Entry 9J1M (electron microscopy, 2.33 A resolution); this record covers chains A and N of the 52 polymer chains in the assembly.

[Chain A]
Molecule: 23S rRNA
Organism: Mycobacterium tuberculosis variant bovis BCG str. Pasteur 1173P2
Sequence (3138 nucleotides; row label = number of the first residue in the row):
     1 UUGUAAGUGUCUAAGGGCGCAUGGUGGAUGCCUUGGCAUCGAGAGCCGAU
    51 GAAGGACGUGGGAGGCUGCGAUAUGCCUCGGGGAGCUGUCAACCGAGCGU
   101 GGAUCCGAGGAUUUCCGAAUGGGGAAACCCAGCACGAGUGAUGUCGUGCU
   151 ACCCGCAUCUGAAUAUAUAGGGUGCGGGAGGGAACGCGGGGAAGUGAAAC
   201 AUCUCAGUACCCGUAGGAGGAGAAAACAAUUGUGAUUCCGCAAGUAGUGG
   251 CGAGCGAACGCGGAACAGGCUAAACCGCACGCAUGGGUAACCGGGUAGGG
   301 GUUGUGUGUGCGGGGUUGUGGGAGGAUAUGUCUCAGCGCUACCCGGCUGA
   351 GAGGCAGUCAGAAAGUGUCGUGGUUAGCGGAAGUGGCCUGGGAUGGUCUG
   401 CCGUAGACGGUGAGAGCCCGGUACGCGAAAACCCGGCACCUGCCUAGUAU
   451 CAAUUCCCGAGUAGCAGCGGGCCCGUGGAAUCCGCUGUGAAUCCGCCGGG
   501 ACCACCCGGUAAGCCUAAAUACUCCUCGAUGACCGAUAGCGGAUUAGUAC
   551 CGUGAGGGAAUGGUGAAAAGUACCCCGGGAGGGGAGUGAAAGAGUACCUG
   601 AAACCGUGUGCCUACAAUCCGUCAGAGCCUCCUUUUCCUCUCCGGAGGAG
   651 GGUGGUGAUGGCGUGCCUUUUGAAGAAUGAGCCUGCGAGUCAGGGACAUG
   701 UCGCAAGGUUAACCCGUGUGGGGUAGCCGCAGCGAAAGCGAGUCUGAAUA
   751 GGGCGACCCACACGCGCAUACGCGCGUGUGAAUAGUGGCGUGUUCUGGAC
   801 CCGAAGCGGAGUGAUCUACCCAUGGCCAGGGUGAAGCGCGGGUAAGACCG
   851 CGUGGAGGCCCGAACCCACUUAGGUUGAAGACUGAGGGGAUGAGCUGUGG
   901 GUAGGGGUGAAAGGCCAAUCAAACUCCGUGAUAGCUGGUUCUCCCCGAAA
   951 UGCAUUUAGGUGCAGCGUUGCGUGGUUCACCGCGGAGGUAGAGCUACUGG
  1001 AUGGCCGAUGGGCCCUACUAGGUUACUGACGUCAGCCAAACUCCGAAUGC
  1051 CGUGGUGUAAAGCGUGGCAGUGAGACGGCGGGGGAUAAGCUCCGUACGUC
  1101 GAAAGGGAAACAGCCCAGAUCGCCGGCUAAGGCCCCCAAGCGUGUGCUAA
  1151 GUGGGAAAGGAUGUGCAGUCGCAAAGACAACCAGGAGGUUGGCUUAGAAG
  1201 CAGCCACCCUUGAAAGAGUGCGUAAUAGCUCACUGGUCAAGUGAUUGUGC
  1251 GCCGAUAAUGUAGCGGGGCUCAAGCACACCGCCGAAGCCGCGGCACAUCC
  1301 ACCUUGUGGUGGGUGUGGGUAGGGGAGCGUCCCUCAUUCAGCGAAGCCAC
  1351 CGGGUGACCGGUGGUGGAGGGUGGGGGAGUGAGAAUGCAGGCAUGAGUAG
  1401 CGACAAGGCAAGUGAGAACCUUGCCCGCCGAAAGACCAAGGGUUCCUGGG
  1451 CCAGGCCAGUCCGCCCAGGGUGAGUCGGGACCUAAGGCGAGGCCGACAGG
  1501 CGUAGUCGAUGGACAACGGGUUGAUAUUCCCGUACCCGUGUGUGGGCGCC
  1551 CGUGACGAAUCAGCGGUACUAACCACCCAAAACCGGAUCGAUCACUCCCC
  1601 UUCGGGGGUGUGGAGUUCUGGGGCUGCGUGGGAACUUCGCUGGUAGUAGU
  1651 CAAGCGAAGGGGUGACGCAGGAAGGUAGCCGUACCAGUCAGUGGUAACAC
  1701 UGGGGCAAGCCGGUAGGGAGAGCGAUAGGCAAAUCCGUCGCUCACUAAUC
  1751 CUGAGAGGUGACGCAUAGCCGGUUGAGGCGAAUUCGGUGAUCCUCUGCUG
  1801 CCAAGAAAAGCCUCUAGCGAGCACACACACGGCCCGUACCCCAAACCGAC
  1851 ACAGGUGGUCAGGUAGAGCAUACCAAGGCGUACGAGAUAACUAUGGUUAA
  1901 GGAACUCGGCAAAAUGCCCCCGUAACUUCGGGAGAAGGGGGACCGGAAUA
  1951 UCGUGAACACCCUUGCGGUGGGAGCGGGAUCCGGUCGCAGAAACCAGUGA
  2001 GGAGCGACUGUUUACUAAAAACACAGGUCCGUGCGAAGUCGCAAGACGAU
  2051 GUAUACGGACUGACGCCUGCCCGGUGCUGGAAGGUUAAGAGGACCCGUUA
  2101 ACCCGCAAGGGUGAAGCGGAGAAUUUAAGCCCCAGUAAACGGCGGUGGUA
  2151 ACUAUAACCAUCCUAAGGUAGCGAAAUUCCUUGUCGGGUAAGUUCCGACC
  2201 UGCACGAAUGGCGUAACGACUUCUCAACUGUCUCAACCAUAGACUCGGCG
  2251 AAAUUGCACUACGAGUAAAGAUGCUCGUUACGCGCGGCAGGACGAAAAGA
  2301 CCCCGGGACCUUCACUACAACUUGGUAUUGAUGUUCGGUACGGUUUGUGU
  2351 AGGAUAGGUGGGAGACUGUGAAACCUCGACGCCAGUUGGGGCGGAGUCGU
  2401 UGUUGAAAUACCACUCUGAUCGUAUUGGGCAUCUAACCUCGAACCCUGAA
  2451 UCGGGUUUAGGGACAGUGCCUGGCGGGUAGUUUAACUGGGGCGGUUGCCU
  2501 CCUAAAAUGUAACGGAGGCGCCCAAAGGUUCCCUCAACCUGGACGGCAAU
  2551 CAGGUGGCGAGUGUAAAUGCACAAGGGAGCUUGACUGCGAGACUUACAAG
  2601 UCAAGCAGGGACGAAAGUCGGGAUUAGUGAUCCGGCACCCCCGAGUGGAA
  2651 GGGGUGUCGCUCAACGGAUAAAAGGUACCCCGGGGAUAACAGGCUGAUCU
  2701 UCCCCAAGAGUCCAUAUCGACGGGAUGGUUUGGCACCUCGAUGUCGGCUC
  2751 GUCGCAUCCUGGGGCUGGAGCAGGUCCCAAGGGUUGGGCUGUUCGCCCAU
  2801 UAAAGCGGCACGCGAGCUGGGUUUAGAACGUCGUGAGACAGUUCGGUCUC
  2851 UAUCCGCCGCGCGCGUCAGAAACUUGAGGAAACCUGUCCCUAGUACGAGA
  2901 GGACCGGGACGGACGAACCUCUGGUGCACCAGUUGUCCCGCCAGGGGCAC
  2951 CGCUGGAUAGCCACGUUCGGUCAGGAUAACCGCUGAAAGCAUCUAAGCGG
  3001 GAAACCUUCUCCAAGAUCAGGUUUCUCACCCACUUGGUGGGAUAAGGCCC
  3051 CCCGCAGAACACGGGUUCAAUAGGUCAGACCUGGAAGCUCAGUAAUGGGU
  3101 GUAGGGAACUGGUGCUAACCGGCCGAAAACUUACAACA
Not modelled in the structure: 1-4, 634-649, 1013-1022, 1549-1652, 2335-2428, 3133-3138
Modified / non-standard residues: 5MU (5-methyluridine 5'-monophosphate) at position 2177; OMG (o2'-methylguanosine-5'-monophosphate) at position 2489; OMG (o2'-methylguanosine-5'-monophosphate) at position 2791
Metal / ion sites: Mg2+ site 1: C31, G1370; Mg2+ site 2: C46, G217; Mg2+ site 3: G60, G65, U89; Mg2+ site 4 near U72 (its only coordinating residue here); Mg2+ site 5 near U120 (its only coordinating residue here); Mg2+ site 6: U120, G124; Mg2+ site 7: A162, U166; Mg2+ site 8: G194, U2481; Mg2+ site 9: G194, U195; Mg2+ site 10: A199, C200; Mg2+ site 11 near G220 (its only coordinating residue here); Mg2+ site 12 near C251 (its only coordinating residue here); 177 more Mg2+ sites not listed
Ligand contacts: KU-13, chemically modified azithromycin (A1L32; (2R,3R,4R,5R,8R,10R,11R,12S,13S,14R)-11-[(2S,3R,4S,6R)-4-(dimethylamino)-6-methyl-3-oxidanyl-oxan-2-yl]oxy-2-ethyl-4-[(2R,3R,4R,5S,6R)-6-(hydroxymethyl)-3,4-bis(oxidanyl)-5-[[4-(4-pyridin-4-yl-1,2,3-triazol-1-yl)phenyl]methoxy]oxan-2-yl]oxy-13-[(2R,4R,5S,6S)-4-methoxy-4,6-dimethyl-5-oxidanyl-oxan-2-yl]oxy-3,5,6,8,10,12,14-heptamethyl-3,10-bis(oxidanyl)-1-oxa-6-azacyclopentadecan-15-one): U875, A881, U2016, A2296, A2297, A2300, A2741, G2743, U2822, U2824, G2846, U2847, C2848, U2849

[Chain N]
Protein: Large ribosomal subunit protein bL17
Organism: Mycobacterium tuberculosis variant bovis BCG str. Pasteur 1173P2
Reference sequence: A1KPE2 (RL17_MYCBP); numbering as in UniProt (aligned over 1-180)
Sequence (180 residues; each row starts with the number of its first residue):
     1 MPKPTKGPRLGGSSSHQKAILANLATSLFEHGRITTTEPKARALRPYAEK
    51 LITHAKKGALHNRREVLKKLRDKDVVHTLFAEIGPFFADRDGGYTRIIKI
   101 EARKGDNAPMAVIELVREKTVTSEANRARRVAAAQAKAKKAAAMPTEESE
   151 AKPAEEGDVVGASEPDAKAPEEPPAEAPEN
Not modelled in the structure: 1, 118-180

[Interface between chain A and chain N]
Pairs across the interface (124; chain A residue first):
  A1406(A) - His16(N)  stacking on the base
  A1406(A) - Ala19(N)  base contact
  G1407(A) - His16(N)  hydrogen bond to the sugar
  G1407(A) - Ile20(N)  sugar contact
  G1407(A) - Asn23(N)  base contact
  G1408(A) - Leu24(N)  sugar contact
  C1409(A) - Leu24(N)  sugar contact
  C1409(A) - Ser27(N)  sugar contact
  C1409(A) - His31(N)  sugar contact
  C1409(A) - Ile34(N)  phosphate contact
  C1409(A) - Thr35(N)  phosphate contact
  C1409(A) - Thr36(N)  hydrogen bond to the phosphate
  A1410(A) - His31(N)  sugar contact
  A1410(A) - Ile34(N)  phosphate contact
  A1410(A) - Thr35(N)  hydrogen bond to the phosphate
  G1416(A) - Lys104(N)  hydrogen bond to the sugar
  A1418(A) - Arg103(N)  hydrogen bond to the sugar
  A1418(A) - Lys104(N)  phosphate contact
  A1418(A) - Gly105(N)  hydrogen bond to the base
  A1418(A) - Asp106(N)  hydrogen bond to the base
  C1419(A) - Gly105(N)  base contact
  C1425(A) - Asn23(N)  hydrogen bond to the sugar
  C1426(A) - Ala19(N)  sugar contact
  C1426(A) - Asn23(N)  hydrogen bond to the sugar
  C1426(A) - Arg71(N)  salt bridge to the phosphate
  G1427(A) - Arg71(N)  salt bridge to the phosphate
  G1691(A) - His77(N)  base contact
  U1692(A) - Leu60(N)  base contact
  U1692(A) - Arg63(N)  sugar contact
  U1692(A) - Arg64(N)  hydrogen bond to the base
  U1692(A) - Leu67(N)  base contact
  U1692(A) - Lys73(N)  hydrogen bond to the base
  G1693(A) - Arg64(N)  hydrogen bond to the base
  G1884(A) - Asp106(N)  hydrogen bond to the sugar
  A1885(A) - Thr37(N)  phosphate contact
  A1885(A) - Lys40(N)  phosphate contact
  A1885(A) - Arg103(N)  sugar contact
  A1885(A) - Asp106(N)  sugar contact
  A1885(A) - Ala108(N)  sugar contact
  A1885(A) - Pro109(N)  sugar contact
  G1886(A) - Leu10(N)  phosphate contact
  G1886(A) - Thr37(N)  hydrogen bond to the phosphate
  G1886(A) - Pro39(N)  phosphate contact
  G1886(A) - Lys40(N)  salt bridge to the phosphate
  A1887(A) - Pro8(N)  base contact
  U1888(A) - Lys6(N)  salt bridge to the phosphate
  U1888(A) - Gly7(N)  hydrogen bond to the sugar
  A2239(A) - Arg9(N)  salt bridge to the phosphate
  U2240(A) - Pro8(N)  phosphate contact
  U2240(A) - Arg9(N)  hydrogen bond to the phosphate
  U2240(A) - Gly12(N)  phosphate contact
  A2241(A) - Gly12(N)  phosphate contact
  C2246(A) - Asn107(N)  hydrogen bond to the sugar
  G2247(A) - Gly105(N)  hydrogen bond to the base
  G2247(A) - Asp106(N)  base contact
  G2247(A) - Asn107(N)  hydrogen bond to the sugar
  C2927(A) - Arg9(N)  hydrogen bond to the sugar
  C2927(A) - Ser14(N)  hydrogen bond to the sugar
  A2928(A) - Pro2(N)  base contact
  A2928(A) - Lys3(N)  base contact
  A2928(A) - Pro4(N)  base contact
  A2928(A) - Thr5(N)  hydrogen bond to the base
  A2928(A) - Arg9(N)  salt bridge to the phosphate
  A2928(A) - Ser14(N)  hydrogen bond to the phosphate
  A2928(A) - Gln17(N)  hydrogen bond to the base
  A2928(A) - Leu21(N)  base contact
  C2939(A) - Lys73(N)  sugar contact
  G2940(A) - Lys73(N)  salt bridge to the phosphate
  A2943(A) - Arg64(N)  base contact
  G2944(A) - Arg64(N)  hydrogen bond to the sugar
  G2945(A) - Lys68(N)  phosphate contact
  G2946(A) - Lys68(N)  sugar contact
  G2946(A) - Arg71(N)  sugar contact
  G2947(A) - Lys18(N)  salt bridge to the phosphate
  G2947(A) - Arg71(N)  sugar contact
  C2948(A) - Ser15(N)  phosphate contact
  C2948(A) - Lys18(N)  salt bridge to the phosphate
  C3051(A) - Lys99(N)  phosphate contact
  C3052(A) - Arg42(N)  salt bridge to the phosphate
  C3052(A) - Lys99(N)  phosphate contact
  C3053(A) - Arg42(N)  salt bridge to the phosphate
  C3055(A) - Lys6(N)  salt bridge to the phosphate
  G3057(A) - Lys6(N)  base contact
  G3073(A) - Arg45(N)  sugar contact
  G3073(A) - Pro46(N)  phosphate contact
  G3073(A) - Gly93(N)  base contact
  G3074(A) - Pro2(N)  phosphate contact
  G3074(A) - Pro46(N)  sugar contact
  G3074(A) - Glu49(N)  hydrogen bond to the sugar
  G3074(A) - Lys50(N)  phosphate contact
  G3074(A) - Asp91(N)  hydrogen bond to the base
  G3074(A) - Gly92(N)  sugar contact
  G3074(A) - Gly93(N)  hydrogen bond to the sugar
  G3074(A) - Tyr94(N)  sugar contact
  U3075(A) - Glu49(N)  phosphate contact
  U3075(A) - Lys50(N)  salt bridge to the phosphate
  U3075(A) - Thr53(N)  hydrogen bond to the phosphate
  U3075(A) - Gly92(N)  sugar contact
  C3076(A) - Lys57(N)  salt bridge to the phosphate
  A3085(A) - His61(N)  hydrogen bond to the base
  A3086(A) - Leu60(N)  sugar contact
  A3086(A) - Arg64(N)  hydrogen bond to the phosphate
  G3087(A) - Arg64(N)  salt bridge to the phosphate
  G3104(A) - His61(N)  hydrogen bond to the phosphate
  G3105(A) - His61(N)  salt bridge to the phosphate
  G3105(A) - Glu65(N)  phosphate contact
  G3106(A) - His54(N)  salt bridge to the phosphate
  A3107(A) - Pro2(N)  sugar contact
  A3107(A) - Lys3(N)  sugar contact
  A3107(A) - Pro4(N)  sugar contact
  A3107(A) - Lys50(N)  salt bridge to the phosphate
  A3108(A) - Lys3(N)  sugar contact
  A3108(A) - Pro4(N)  base contact
  C3115(A) - Arg90(N)  hydrogen bond to the phosphate
  C3115(A) - Asp91(N)  sugar contact
  C3115(A) - Gly92(N)  hydrogen bond to the sugar
  C3115(A) - Gly93(N)  hydrogen bond to the sugar
  U3116(A) - Arg45(N)  hydrogen bond to the base
  U3116(A) - Arg90(N)  salt bridge to the phosphate
  U3116(A) - Gly93(N)  sugar contact
  U3116(A) - Thr95(N)  hydrogen bond to the sugar
  U3116(A) - Arg96(N)  phosphate contact
  U3116(A) - Val116(N)  sugar contact
  A3117(A) - Arg96(N)  salt bridge to the phosphate
Other interface residues (no listed pair), chain A (58 interface residues in all): A1417, C1457, G3054, A3072
Other interface residues (no listed pair), chain N (68 interface residues in all): Ser13, Arg33, Ala43, Tyr47, Asn62, Ile97

[Overview]
The interface between chain A and chain N involves 58 residues on one side and 68 on the other; the contacts
include 37 hydrogen bonds, 20 salt bridges and 1 aromatic stacking contact. Polar contacts include
A1418(A)-Gly105(N), A1418(A)-Asp106(N) and U1692(A)-Arg64(N).
Here chain A is 23S rRNA and chain N is Large ribosomal subunit protein bL17, both from Mycobacterium
tuberculosis variant bovis BCG str. Pasteur 1173P2. Entry 9J1M (KU13-bond Mycobacterium tuberculosis 70S
ribosome) was determined by electron microscopy.
